PDB entry 4I0P | X-ray diffraction, 3.20 A resolution | chains B and C of the 4 polymer chains in the assembly

# Chain B
Protein: HLA class II histocompatibility antigen, DM beta chain
From: Homo sapiens
UniProtKB: P28068 (DMB_HUMAN); residues 3-193 here correspond to UniProt positions 21-211 (UniProt number = residue number + 18)
Chain sequence (191 residues; each row starts with the number of its first residue):
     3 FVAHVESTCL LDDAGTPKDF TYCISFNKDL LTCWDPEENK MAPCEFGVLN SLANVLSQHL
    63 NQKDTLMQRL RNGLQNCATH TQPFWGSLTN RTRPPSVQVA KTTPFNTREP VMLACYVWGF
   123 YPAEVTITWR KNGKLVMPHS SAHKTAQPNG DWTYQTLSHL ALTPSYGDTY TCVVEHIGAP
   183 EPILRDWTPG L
Unresolved in the structure: 142-145, 193
Cystine bridges: Cys11-Cys79, Cys25-Cys35, Cys117-Cys174
Ligand contacts: N-acetylglucosamine (NAG; 2-acetamido-2-deoxy-beta-D-glucopyranose): Leu12, Lys20, Asp21
Swiss-Prot annotation at these positions:
  - region: Thr190 to Leu193 (Connecting peptide)
  - glycosylation: Asn92 (N-linked (GlcNAc...) asparagine)
What the authors report for this chain:
  - conformationally variable residues (loop rearrangement, order/disorder transition): Trp131 to Gln149

# Chain C
Protein: HLA class II histocompatibility antigen, DO alpha chain
From: Homo sapiens
UniProtKB: P06340 (DOA_HUMAN); the construct lacks a stretch of the UniProt sequence, so the offset changes along the chain: 2-10 = UniProt 27-35; 11-181 = UniProt 37-207
Chain sequence (181 residues; each row starts with the number of its first residue):
     2 KADHMGSYG
   10A P
    11 AFYQSYGASG QFTHEFDEEQ LFSVDLKKSE AVWRLPEFGD FARFDPQGGL AGIAAIKAHL
    71 DILVERSNRS RAINVPPRVT VLPKSRVELG QPNILICIVD NIFPPVINIT WLRNGQTVTE
   131 GVAQTSFYSQ PDHLFRKFHY LPFVPSAEDV YDCQVEHWGL DAPLLRHWEL Q
Cystine bridges: Cys107-Cys163
Glycans and other covalent adducts: N-acetylglucosamine (NAG) linked to Asn118
Swiss-Prot annotation at these positions:
  - region: Glu179 to Gln181 (Connecting peptide)
  - glycosylation (N-linked (GlcNAc...) asparagine): Asn78, Asn118

# How chain B and chain C interact
Residue-residue contacts (7; chain B residue first):
  Asn29(B) with Phe51(C); Gln57(C), hydrogen bond
  Lys30(B) with Trp43(C); Gly49(C), hydrogen bond (side chain-backbone); Phe51(C)
  Asp31(B) with Gln57(C), hydrogen bond
  Leu51(B) with Gln57(C)
Interface residues without a listed pair, chain B (6 interface residues in all): Glu47, Val50
Interface residues without a listed pair, chain C (6 interface residues in all): Asp50, Asp55
From the paper, about this interface:
  - interface residues, chain B: Asp31(B), Glu47(B)

# Summary
Chain B and chain C each contribute 6 residues to their interface, with 3 hydrogen bonds. Polar contacts
include Asn29(B)-Gln57(C), Lys30(B)-Gly49(C) and Asp31(B)-Gln57(C). Ligands of chain B: N-acetylglucosamine.
Covalently linked N-acetylglucosamine: at Asn118(C). The paper reports interface residues Asp31(B) and
Glu47(B); conformational variability at Trp131(B).
Here chain B is HLA class II histocompatibility antigen, DM beta chain and chain C is HLA class II
histocompatibility antigen, DO alpha chain, both from Homo sapiens. Entry 4I0P (HLA-DO in complex with HLA-DM)
was determined by X-ray diffraction.
